8E8Y - chains 1 and H of the 6 polymer chains in the assembly; structure by electron microscopy, 2.50 A resolution.

[Chain 1]
Name: Capsid protein VP1
From: Human poliovirus 2 strain Sabin
UniProt: Q8B3S1 (Q8B3S1_9ENTO); residues 25-301 here correspond to UniProt positions 603-879 (UniProt number = residue number + 578)
Sequence (277 residues; row label = number of the first residue in the row):
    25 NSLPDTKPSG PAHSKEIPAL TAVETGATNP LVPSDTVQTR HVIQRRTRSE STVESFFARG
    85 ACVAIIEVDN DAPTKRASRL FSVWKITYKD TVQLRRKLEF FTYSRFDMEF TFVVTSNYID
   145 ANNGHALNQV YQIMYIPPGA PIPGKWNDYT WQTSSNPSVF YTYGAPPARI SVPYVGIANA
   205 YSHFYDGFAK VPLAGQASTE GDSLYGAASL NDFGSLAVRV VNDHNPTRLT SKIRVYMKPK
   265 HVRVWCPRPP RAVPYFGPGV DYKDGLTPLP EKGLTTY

[Chain H]
Name: 9H2 Fab heavy chain
From: Homo sapiens
Notes: antibody fragment or engineered binder
Sequence (125 residues; numbered 24 to 148; the number before each row is that of its first residue):
    24 VQSGAELKKP GASVKFSCQA SGFTFTTYDI HWVRQAPGQG LEWMGMISPS RDSTIYAQKF
    84 QGRVTMTSDT STSTVYMELT SLRSEDTALY YCATASRPSA WVFRSLYTYY YMDVWGTGTT
   144 VTVSS
Disulfide bonds: Cys41-Cys115

[Chain 1 / chain H interface]
Contacting residue pairs (22; chain 1 residue first):
  Val87(1) with Ser128(H)
  Ala88(1) with Ser128(H)
  Ile89(1) with Ser128(H), hydrogen bond (backbone-backbone); Leu129(H), hydrophobic
  Ile90(1) with Val125(H), hydrophobic
  Arg100(1) with Phe46(H)
  Ala101(1) with Arg120(H); Pro121(H)
  Arg103(1) with Pro121(H); Thr131(H), hydrogen bond; Tyr133(H)
  Phe105(1) with Ala123(H), hydrophobic
  Ser106(1) with Ala123(H)
  Val107(1) with Ala123(H), hydrogen bond (backbone-backbone); Trp124(H); Val125(H), hydrogen bond (backbone-backbone)
  Trp108(1) with Arg127(H); Ser128(H), hydrogen bond
  Asp114(1) with Arg127(H); Ser128(H), hydrogen bond
  Ile166(1) with Trp124(H), hydrophobic
  Ser239(1) with Trp124(H)
Interface residues without a listed pair, chain 1 (15 interface residues in all): Thr111
Interface residues without a listed pair, chain H (13 interface residues in all): Tyr51, Ser119
The authors on this interface:
  - epitope / paratope residues, chain 1: Val87(1), Ile89(1), Arg100(1), Ala101(1), Phe105(1), Trp108(1), Asp114(1)

[Overview]
15 residues of chain 1 face 13 of chain H across their interface, with 6 hydrogen bonds. Polar contacts
include Arg103(1)-Thr131(H), Trp108(1)-Ser128(H) and Asp114(1)-Ser128(H). From the paper: epitope/paratope
residues Val87(1), Ile89(1) and Arg100(1) among others.
Here chain 1 is Capsid protein VP1 (Human poliovirus 2 strain Sabin) and chain H is 9H2 Fab heavy chain (Homo
sapiens). Entry 8E8Y (9H2 Fab-Sabin poliovirus 2 complex) was determined by electron microscopy (same
publication as 8E8L, 8E8R, 8E8S, 8E8X and 8E8Z).
